PDB entry 7YJO | electron microscopy, 2.80 A resolution | chains A and B of the 5 polymer chains in the assembly

== Chain A ==
Molecule: atLCB1
From: Arabidopsis thaliana
Reference sequence: Q94IB8 (LCB1_ARATH); numbering as in UniProt (aligned over 63-482)
Sequence (420 residues; numbered 63 to 482; the number before each row is that of its first residue):
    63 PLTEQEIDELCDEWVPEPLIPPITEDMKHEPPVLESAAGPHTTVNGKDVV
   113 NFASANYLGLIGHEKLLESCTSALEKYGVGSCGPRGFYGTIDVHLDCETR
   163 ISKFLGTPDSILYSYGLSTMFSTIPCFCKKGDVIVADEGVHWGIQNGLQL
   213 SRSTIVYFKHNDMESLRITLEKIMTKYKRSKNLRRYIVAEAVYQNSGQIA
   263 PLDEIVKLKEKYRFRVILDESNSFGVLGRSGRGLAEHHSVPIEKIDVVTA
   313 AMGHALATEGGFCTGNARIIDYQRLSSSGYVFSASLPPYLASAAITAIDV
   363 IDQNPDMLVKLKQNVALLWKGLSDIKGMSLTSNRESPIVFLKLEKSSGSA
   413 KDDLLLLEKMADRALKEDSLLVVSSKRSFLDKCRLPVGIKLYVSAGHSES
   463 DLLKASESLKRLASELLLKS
Disordered / not traced: 481-482
Small-molecule neighbours: pyridoxyl-serine-5-monophosphate (PLS; [3-hydroxy-2-methyl-5-phosphonooxymethyl-pyridin-4-ylmethyl]-serine): Pro146, Val343, Phe344, Ser345, Ala346

== Chain B ==
Molecule: Long chain base biosynthesis protein 2a
From: Arabidopsis thaliana
Notes: EC 2.3.1.50
Reference sequence: Q9LSZ9 (LCB2A_ARATH); residues 6-489 here = UniProt positions 6-489
Sequence (485 residues; numbered 5 to 489; the number before each row is that of its first residue):
     5 MYLTAVSTYFSYGLLFAFGQLRDFFRRFIDWWFTSNLQGYAPICLGHEDF
    55 YIRRLYHRIQDCFERPISSAPDAWFDVVERYSNDNNKTLKRTTKTSRCLN
   105 LGSYNYLGFGSFDEYCTPRVIESLKKFSASTCSSRVDAGTTSVHAELEEC
   155 VTRFVGKPAAVVFGMGYATNSAIIPVLIGKGGLIISDSLNHSSIVNGARG
   205 SGATIRVFQHNTPSHLERVLREQIAEGQPRTHRPWKKIIVVVEGIYSMEG
   255 EICHLPEVVAICKKYKAYVYLDEAHSIGAIGKTGKGICELLGVDTADVDV
   305 MMGTFTKSFGSCGGYIAGSKELIQYLKHQCPAHLYATSIPTPSAQQIISA
   355 IKVILGEDGSNRGAQKLARIRENSNFFRAELQKMGFEVLGDNDSPVMPIM
   405 LYNPAKIPAFSRECLRQKVAVVVVGFPATPLLLARARICISASHSREDLI
   455 RALKVISKVGDLSGIKYFPAEPKKIEQSKNDIKLD
Disordered / not traced: 37-40, 476-489
Differences from the reference sequence: initiating methionine (5)
Swiss-Prot annotation at these positions:
  - modified residue: Lys311 (N6-(pyridoxal phosphate)lysine)
Small-molecule neighbours:
  - pyridoxyl-serine-5-monophosphate (PLS; [3-hydroxy-2-methyl-5-phosphonooxymethyl-pyridin-4-ylmethyl]-serine): Tyr108, Met169, Gly170, Tyr171, Asn174, His195, Ser197, Glu247, Asp276, Ala278, His279, Met306, Thr308, Thr310, Lys311, Gly317
  - Z1T (N-[(2S,3R,4E)-1,3-dihydroxyoctadec-4-en-2-yl]tetracosanamide): Tyr13, Phe14, Tyr16, Gly17, Leu18, Phe20, Ala21, Tyr55, Phe430, Leu435
From the paper describing this entry:
  - binding site for pyridoxyl-serine-5-monophosphate: Lys311

== Chain A / chain B interface ==
Pairs across the interface - 139 pairs, chain A then chain B:
  Glu66(A) with Arg225(B), salt bridge
  Ile69(A) with Arg225(B); Ala229(B), hydrophobic
  Asp70(A) with Arg225(B), salt bridge
  Leu72(A) with Ala229(B)
  Cys73(A) with Lys270(B)
  Trp76(A) with Ile228(B), hydrophobic; Trp239(B), hydrogen bond (side chain-backbone); Tyr269(B); Lys270(B)
  Pro78(A) with Lys240(B); Lys270(B)
  Glu79(A) with Lys240(B), hydrogen bond (backbone-backbone); Tyr272(B), hydrogen bond (backbone-side chain)
  Pro80(A) with Lys241(B); Tyr272(B)
  Leu81(A) with Leu181(B); Lys241(B), hydrogen bond (backbone-side chain); Tyr272(B)
  Ile82(A) with Glu325(B); Leu326(B); Tyr329(B), hydrophobic
  Pro83(A) with Tyr329(B), hydrophobic
  Ile85(A) with Glu325(B); Gln328(B); Tyr329(B), hydrophobic
  Met89(A) with His332(B)
  His91(A) with His332(B)
  Pro93(A) with Arg139(B); Val140(B); Thr144(B)
  Pro94(A) with Thr144(B)
  Val95(A) with Thr144(B); Thr145(B); Ser146(B)
  Leu96(A) with Ala142(B); Thr144(B), hydrogen bond (backbone-backbone); Thr145(B); Ser146(B), hydrogen bond (backbone-backbone)
  Glu97(A) with Phe131(B); Ser146(B)
  Ser98(A) with Lys130(B); Phe131(B)
  Ala99(A) with Lys130(B)
  Ala100(A) with Thr135(B)
  Ala115(A) with Ser137(B), hydrogen bond (backbone-side chain)
  Ser116(A) with Thr135(B), hydrogen bond (side chain-backbone); Cys136(B); Ser137(B)
  Ala117(A) with Cys136(B), hydrogen bond (backbone-backbone)
  Ile123(A) with Ser132(B); Ser134(B); Thr135(B); Cys136(B), hydrophobic
  Gly124(A) with Ser132(B), hydrogen bond (backbone-side chain)
  Cys132(A) with Leu128(B), hydrophobic
  Leu136(A) with Thr121(B); Val124(B), hydrophobic; Leu128(B), hydrophobic
  Glu137(A) with Ile125(B)
  Lys138(A) with Ser72(B); Ala74(B)
  Tyr139(A) with Ala74(B)
  Gly140(A) with Ser115(B)
  Val141(A) with Gly314(B); Gln350(B)
  Gly142(A) with Gly314(B), hydrogen bond (backbone-backbone)
  Ser143(A) with Pro75(B)
  Cys144(A) with Ser107(B); Tyr108(B)
  Arg147(A) with Glu68(B)
  Gly148(A) with Glu68(B), hydrogen bond (backbone-backbone)
  Phe149(A) with Val426(B), hydrophobic; Arg441(B)
  Tyr150(A) with Arg69(B), hydrogen bond; Ala424(B); Val425(B), hydrogen bond (side chain-backbone)
  Thr152(A) with Pro70(B); Ile71(B), hydrogen bond (backbone-backbone)
  Ile153(A) with Ile71(B)
  Asp154(A) with Ile71(B), hydrogen bond (backbone-backbone); Arg95(B)
  Leu157(A) with Arg95(B)
  Asp158(A) with Arg95(B), salt bridge
  Ser176(A) with Met169(B)
  Tyr177(A) with Gly168(B); Met169(B), hydrophobic; Ala172(B), hydrophobic; Ala340(B)
  Leu179(A) with Ala340(B), hydrophobic
  Ser180(A) with Met169(B)
  Trp204(A) with Pro335(B), hydrophobic; Tyr339(B), hydrophobic
  Gln211(A) with Arg203(B); Gly204(B)
  Leu212(A) with Asn200(B)
  Leu245(A) with Ala45(B)
  Arg246(A) with Ala45(B); Pro46(B); Ile47(B), hydrogen bond (side chain-backbone)
  Arg247(A) with Gly43(B)
  Lys271(A) with Tyr44(B), hydrogen bond
  Arg275(A) with Gln42(B); Gly43(B); Tyr44(B)
  Phe276(A) with Tyr44(B)
  Arg277(A) with Tyr44(B); Ala45(B), hydrogen bond (side chain-backbone); Pro46(B); Ile47(B)
  Gly315(A) with Cys136(B), hydrogen bond (backbone-side chain)
  Ala319(A) with Cys136(B), hydrophobic
  Thr320(A) with Ser134(B), hydrogen bond (backbone-side chain)
  Glu321(A) with Thr341(B)
  Leu337(A) with Ile56(B), hydrophobic; Tyr60(B)
  Ser340(A) with Tyr171(B); Asn200(B)
  Phe344(A) with Tyr171(B); His195(B); Ser196(B)
  Ser345(A) with Met169(B)
  Ala346(A) with Thr310(B)
  Tyr351(A) with Pro344(B); Pro346(B); Ser347(B), hydrogen bond (side chain-backbone)
  Leu352(A) with Ala133(B)
  Leu433(A) with Asp141(B)
  Val435(A) with Asp141(B)
  Lys438(A) with Val140(B); Tyr339(B)
  Arg439(A) with Tyr339(B)
  Ser440(A) with Gln333(B), hydrogen bond (side chain-backbone); Leu338(B); Tyr339(B), hydrogen bond (backbone-side chain)
  Phe441(A) with Tyr329(B); Gln333(B)
  Leu442(A) with Pro179(B), hydrophobic
  Asp443(A) with Tyr339(B), hydrogen bond
Also at the interface, not in a pair above, chain A (99 interface residues in all): Asp74, Lys90, Asn113, Asn118, Leu129, Thr133, Gly145, Phe183, Phe189, Arg214, Asn244, Glu272, Arg330, Ile331, Tyr334, Arg336, Gly341, Tyr342, Pro349
Also at the interface, not in a pair above, chain B (100 interface residues in all): Cys48, Asp53, Phe67, Ser73, Phe79, Gly106, Asn109, Gly114, Lys129, Ser175, Ala176, Val180, Pro238, Ile242, Ile243, Asp303, Val304, Cys316, Ala336, Ser342, Val428

== Overview ==
99 residues of chain A and 100 residues of chain B are in contact; the contacts include 25 hydrogen bonds and
3 salt bridges. Among the polar pairs are Glu66(A)-Arg225(B), Asp70(A)-Arg225(B) and Asp158(A)-Arg95(B).
Pyridoxyl-serine-5-monophosphate is bound between chain A and chain B. From the paper: a binding site for
pyridoxyl-serine-5-monophosphate at Lys311(B).
Chain A is atLCB1 and chain B is Long chain base biosynthesis protein 2a, both from Arabidopsis thaliana; the
structure, Cryo-EM structure of the monomeric atSPT-ORM1 (LCB2a-deltaN5) complex, was determined by electron
microscopy (same publication as 7YJK, 7YJM and 7YJN).
